8U0Y - chains A and C of the 4 polymer chains in the assembly; structure by X-ray diffraction, 3.00 A resolution.

== Chain A ==
Name: Fluorescent protein
Source organism: Ceramium secundatum
Amino-acid sequence (164 residues; numbered 1 to 164; the number before each row is that of its first residue):
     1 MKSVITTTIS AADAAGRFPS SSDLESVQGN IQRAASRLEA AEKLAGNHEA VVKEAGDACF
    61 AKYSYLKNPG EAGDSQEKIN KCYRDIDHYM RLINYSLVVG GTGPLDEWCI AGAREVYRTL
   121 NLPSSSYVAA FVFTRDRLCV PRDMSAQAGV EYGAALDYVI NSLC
Covalently attached groups: phycourobilin (PUB) linked to Cys-82
Residues lining bound ligands:
  - phycourobilin (PUB), molecule 1: Leu-24, Glu-25, Gln-28, Arg-33, Gln-147, Val-150, Glu-151
  - phycourobilin (PUB), molecule 2: Lys-43, Leu-44, Asn-47, Ala-50, Val-51, Glu-54, Arg-137, Leu-138, Cys-139, Arg-142, Asp-143, Met-144, Tyr-152
  - phycourobilin (PUB), molecule 3: Cys-59, Phe-60, Leu-66, Ala-72, Gly-73, Lys-78, Lys-81, Arg-84, Asp-85, His-88, Tyr-89, Leu-92, Trp-108, Cys-109, Val-116, Tyr-117, Leu-120, Leu-122, Pro-123, Ser-126, Tyr-127

== Chain C ==
Name: Receptor A
Source organism: Mus musculus
UniProt: Q5R1F7 (Q5R1F7_MOUSE); residues 3-90 here correspond to UniProt positions 23-110 (UniProt number = residue number + 20)
Amino-acid sequence (196 residues; numbered 3 to 198; the number before each row is that of its first residue; X marks 10 residues of unknown identity (built as UNK)):
     3 QVEQSPSALS LHEGTSSALR CNFTTTTRSV QWFRQNSRGS LINLFYLASG TKENGRLKSA
    63 FDSKELYSTL HIRDAQLEDS GTYFCAAEAG SFNKLTFGAG TRLAVSPYIQ NPDPAVYQLR
   123 DSKXXXXXXC LFTDFDSQTN VSXXXXSDVY ITDKCVLDMR SMDFKSNSAV AWSNKSDFAC
   183 ANAFNNSIIP EDTFFP
Disordered / not traced: 126-131, 145-148
Cystine bridges: Cys-23/Cys-87, Cys-132/Cys-182

== Interface between chain A and chain C ==
Contacting residue pairs (8; chain A residue first):
  Glu-49(A) / Phe-94(C)
  Glu-49(A) / Asn-95(C)
  Ala-50(A) / Phe-94(C)  hydrophobic
  Lys-53(A) / Arg-30(C)
  Lys-53(A) / Glu-90(C)  salt bridge
  Lys-53(A) / Phe-94(C)  hydrogen bond (side chain-backbone)
  Asp-57(A) / Arg-30(C)  salt bridge
  Tyr-83(A) / Arg-30(C)
Also at the interface, not in a pair above, chain A (7 interface residues in all): Asn-47, Glu-54
Also at the interface, not in a pair above, chain C (5 interface residues in all): Ser-93

== Summary ==
Chain A and chain C form an interface of 7 and 5 residues respectively, with 1 hydrogen bond and 2 salt
bridges. Polar contacts include Lys-53(A)/Glu-90(C), Asp-57(A)/Arg-30(C) and Lys-53(A)/Phe-94(C). One
phycourobilin molecule is bound between chain A and chain C. Ligands of chain A: phycourobilin.
Chain A is Fluorescent protein (Ceramium secundatum) and chain C is Receptor A (Mus musculus); the structure,
Bacterial protein cpx, was determined by X-ray diffraction.
